7XV6 - chains A and B of the 4 polymer chains in the assembly; structure by X-ray diffraction, 2.30 A resolution.

== Chain A (and B) ==
Name: NR2C2 protein
Source organism: Homo sapiens
Notes: chain B of this document is another copy of the same molecule, construct and numbering; everything in this record applies to it too
UniProtKB: A0A7L2NB91 (A0A7L2NB91_9PASS); residue numbers follow UniProt; this construct covers 113-196
Amino-acid sequence (84 residues; each row starts with the number of its first residue):
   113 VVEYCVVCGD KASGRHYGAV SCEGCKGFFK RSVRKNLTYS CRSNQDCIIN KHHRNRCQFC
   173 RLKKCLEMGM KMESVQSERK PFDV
Metal / ion sites: Zn2+ site 1: Cys-117, Cys-120, Cys-134, Cys-137; Zn2+ site 2: Cys-153, Cys-159, Cys-169, Cys-172
Reported in the primary citation:
  - binding site for the 18-nt DNA strand: Arg-127, Tyr-129, Glu-135, Lys-138, Lys-142, Arg-143, Arg-146, Gln-188, Arg-191
  - self-association interface (contacts with another copy of this molecule); pairs are residue here / residue on that copy: His-164/Ser-189 (water-mediated contact), Arg-168/Ser-189 (hydrogen bond), Arg-191/Arg-168, Lys-192/Arg-168 (hydrogen bond), Pro-193
  - mutagenesis - R168A (12-fold), S189A (12-fold): decreased binding to dsDNA
  - mutagenesis - Y129A, K138A, K142A, R143A, R146A, N167A, R191A (60-fold): decreased binding to the 18-nt DNA strand
  - disease-associated variants - R168L, R191W: decreased binding to the 18-nt DNA strand
  - disease-associated variants - R127C (280-fold), N167K (>60-fold): increased binding to the 18-nt DNA strand
  - disease-associated variants - R173Q: decreased signaling
  - disease-associated variants - N167K: decreased signaling in response to target gene

== Interface between chain A and chain B ==
Pairs across the interface - 9 pairs, chain A then chain B:
  Ser-189(A) / His-165(B)
  Ser-189(A) / Arg-168(B)  hydrogen bond
  Glu-190(A) / Arg-168(B)
  Arg-191(A) / Asn-167(B)
  Arg-191(A) / Arg-168(B)
  Lys-192(A) / Arg-154(B)
  Lys-192(A) / Arg-168(B)  hydrogen bond (backbone-backbone)
  Pro-193(A) / Cys-159(B)  hydrophobic
  Pro-193(A) / Arg-168(B)
Interface residues without a listed pair, chain A (8 interface residues in all): Gln-188, Phe-194, Val-196
Interface residues without a listed pair, chain B (8 interface residues in all): Ser-155, His-164, Cys-169

== Overview ==
The chain A/chain B interface involves 8 residues from each chain; the contacts include 2 hydrogen bonds.
Polar contacts include Ser-189(A)/Arg-168(B) and Lys-192(A)/Arg-168(B). From the paper: a binding site for the
18-nt DNA strand at Arg-127(A), Tyr-129(A) and Glu-135(A) among others; Y129A, K138A and K142A of chain A,
among others, reduce binding to the 18-nt DNA strand; 14 substitutions were tested in all.
Chain A and chain B are both NR2C2 protein (Homo sapiens); the structure, Crystal structure of the Human TR4
DNA-Binding Domain with C-terminal extension (DBD-CTE) Homodimer Bound to DR1 ..., was determined by X-ray
diffraction (same publication as 7XV8, 7XV9 and 7XVA).
